2R5B - chains A and K of the 6 polymer chains in the assembly; structure by X-ray diffraction, 2.00 A resolution.

Chain A:
Protein: gp41 N-peptide
Sequence (47 residues; numbered 0 to 46; the number before each row is that of its first residue; numbering starts at 0):
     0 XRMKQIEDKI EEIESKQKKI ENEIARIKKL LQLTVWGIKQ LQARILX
Modified residues: ACE (acetyl group) at position 0; NH2 (amino group) at position 46

Chain K:
Protein: HIV entry inhibitor PIE7
Sequence (17 residues; row label = number of the first residue in the row; numbering starts at 0):
     0 XKGACDYPEW QWLCAAX
Modified residues: ACE (acetyl group) at position 0, NH2 (amino group) at position 16; Lys-1 (D-lysine; DLY); Ala-3, Ala-14, Ala-15 (D-alanine; DAL); Cys-4, Cys-13 (D-cysteine; DCY); Asp-5 (D-aspartic acid; DAS); Tyr-6 (D-tyrosine; DTY); Pro-7 (D-proline; DPR); Glu-8 (D-glutamic acid; DGL); Trp-9, Trp-11 (D-tryptophan; DTR); Gln-10 (D-glutamine; DGN); Leu-12 (D-leucine; DLE)
Disulfide bonds: Cys-4/Cys-13

Interface between chain A and chain K:
Contacting residue pairs (8; chain A residue first):
  Val-34(A) / Trp-11(K)
  Val-34(A) / Ala-15(K)
  Ile-37(A) / Trp-9(K)
  Ile-37(A) / Trp-11(K)
  Lys-38(A) / Trp-11(K)
  Gln-41(A) / Glu-8(K)  hydrogen bond (side chain-backbone)
  Gln-41(A) / Trp-9(K)
  Gln-41(A) / Trp-11(K)

In short:
The chain A/chain K interface involves 4 residues from each chain, with 1 hydrogen bond. The hydrogen-bonded
pair is Gln-41(A)/Glu-8(K).
Here chain A is gp41 N-peptide and chain K is HIV entry inhibitor PIE7. Entry 2R5B (Structure of the gp41
N-trimer in complex with the HIV entry inhibitor PIE7) was determined by X-ray diffraction (same publication
as 2R3C and 2R5D).
